Entry 9EFK (electron microscopy, 1.90 A resolution); this record covers chains AG and T of the 48 polymer chains in the assembly.

Chain AG:
Molecule: orf22
From: Legionella pneumophila
UniProtKB: A0A140AYP0 (A0A140AYP0_LEGPN); residue numbers follow UniProt; this construct covers 1-658
Amino-acid sequence (658 residues; row label = number of the first residue in the row):
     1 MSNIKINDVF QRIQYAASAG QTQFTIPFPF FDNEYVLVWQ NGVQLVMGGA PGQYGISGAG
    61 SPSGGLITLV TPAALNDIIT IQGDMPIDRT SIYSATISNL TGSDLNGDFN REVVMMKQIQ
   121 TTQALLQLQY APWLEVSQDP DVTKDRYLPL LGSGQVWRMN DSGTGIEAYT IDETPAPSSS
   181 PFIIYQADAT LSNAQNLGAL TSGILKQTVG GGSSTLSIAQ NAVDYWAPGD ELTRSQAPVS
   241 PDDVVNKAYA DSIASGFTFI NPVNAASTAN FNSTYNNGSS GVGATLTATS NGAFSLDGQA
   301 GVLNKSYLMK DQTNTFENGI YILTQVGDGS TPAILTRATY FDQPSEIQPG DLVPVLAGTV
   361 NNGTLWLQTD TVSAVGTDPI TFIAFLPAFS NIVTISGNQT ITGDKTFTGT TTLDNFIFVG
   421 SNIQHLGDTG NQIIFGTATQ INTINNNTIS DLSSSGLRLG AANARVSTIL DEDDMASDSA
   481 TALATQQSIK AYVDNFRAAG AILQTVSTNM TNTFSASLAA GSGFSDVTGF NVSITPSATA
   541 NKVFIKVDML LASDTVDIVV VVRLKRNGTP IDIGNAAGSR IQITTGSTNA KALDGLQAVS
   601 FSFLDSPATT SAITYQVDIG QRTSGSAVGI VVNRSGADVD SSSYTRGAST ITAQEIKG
Disordered / not traced: 1, 174-658

Chain T:
Molecule: orf17
From: Legionella pneumophila
UniProtKB: A0A140AYN5 (A0A140AYN5_LEGPN); residues 1-201 here = UniProt positions 1-201
Amino-acid sequence (201 residues; numbered 1 to 201; the number before each row is that of its first residue):
     1 MIELTSAPTT KIEIISAAIS MVGKQQTVNT IDGGGALAID AEKLYDTLVS AELGSNRWRF
    61 AQAFQQISII TTLNPTFDGW LYECQIPADC IMVQYLYPNI QYIVFGDKIL TKSNQTFTLI
   121 YSRNVPVSKW PPPFSLYIVY HLASMLGISV TNSDRMLARI SQGMEMWESR ALFADAQSSV
   181 TLPFRHNPYV DVRYRYKTRG Y
Disordered / not traced: 194-201

Interface between chain AG and chain T:
Contacting residue pairs - 19 pairs, chain AG then chain T:
  Glu34(AG) - Leu4(T)
  Glu34(AG) - Thr5(T)
  Glu34(AG) - Ser6(T)
  Val36(AG) - Leu4(T)
  Leu37(AG) - Met1(T)  hydrophobic
  Leu37(AG) - Leu4(T)  hydrophobic
  Trp39(AG) - Met1(T)  hydrophobic
  Gln44(AG) - Met1(T)
  Gln44(AG) - Ile2(T)  hydrogen bond (side chain-backbone)
  Gln44(AG) - Leu4(T)
  Met47(AG) - Thr5(T)
  Met47(AG) - Ser128(T)
  Gly48(AG) - Thr9(T)
  Gly48(AG) - Ser128(T)
  Gly49(AG) - Ser128(T)
  Ala50(AG) - Pro126(T)  hydrophobic
  Gln53(AG) - Ser128(T)  hydrogen bond
  Tyr54(AG) - Leu4(T)
  Asp84(AG) - Met1(T)
Other interface residues (no listed pair), chain AG (14 interface residues in all): Asn33, Leu45
Other interface residues (no listed pair), chain T (9 interface residues in all): Lys129

Overview:
Chain AG and chain T form an interface of 14 and 9 residues respectively, with 2 hydrogen bonds. Polar
contacts include Gln44(AG)-Ile2(T) and Gln53(AG)-Ser128(T).
Here chain AG is orf22 and chain T is orf17, both from Legionella pneumophila. Entry 9EFK (Cryo-EM structure
of the portal-tail complex of LME-1 phage) was determined by electron microscopy.
